PDB entry 8QQM | electron microscopy, 4.70 A resolution (low resolution: residue-level contacts below are approximate; hydrogen-bond / salt-bridge calls are withheld) | chains A and E of the 5 polymer chains in the assembly

Chain A:
Name: Acetylcholine receptor subunit alpha
From: Tetronarce californica
UniProtKB: P02710 (ACHA_TETCF); residues 1-437 here correspond to UniProt positions 25-461 (UniProt number = residue number + 24)
Sequence (437 residues; numbered 1 to 437; the number before each row is that of its first residue):
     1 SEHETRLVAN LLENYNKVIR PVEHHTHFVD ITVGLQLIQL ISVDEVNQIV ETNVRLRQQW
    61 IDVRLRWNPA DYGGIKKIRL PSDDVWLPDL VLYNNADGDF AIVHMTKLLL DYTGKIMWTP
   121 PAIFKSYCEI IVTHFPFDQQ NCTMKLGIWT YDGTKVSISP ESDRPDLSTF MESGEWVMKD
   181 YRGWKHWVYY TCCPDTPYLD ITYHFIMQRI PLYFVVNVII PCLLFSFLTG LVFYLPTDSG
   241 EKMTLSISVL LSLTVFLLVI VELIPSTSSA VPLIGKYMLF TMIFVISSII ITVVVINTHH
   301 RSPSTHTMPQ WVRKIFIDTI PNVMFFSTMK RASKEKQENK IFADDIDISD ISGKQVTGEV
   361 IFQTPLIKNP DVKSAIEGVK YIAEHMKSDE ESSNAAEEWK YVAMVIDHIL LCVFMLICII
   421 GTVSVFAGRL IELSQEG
Unresolved in the structure: 1-211, 332-369, 434-437
Swiss-Prot annotation at these positions:
  - glycosylation: Asn141 (N-linked (GlcNAc...) asparagine)

Chain E:
Name: Acetylcholine receptor subunit gamma
From: Tetronarce californica
UniProtKB: P02714 (ACHG_TETCF); residues 1-489 here correspond to UniProt positions 18-506 (UniProt number = residue number + 17)
Sequence (489 residues; each row starts with the number of its first residue):
     1 ENEEGRLIEK LLGDYDKRII PAKTLDHIID VTLKLTLTNL ISLNEKEEAL TTNVWIEIQW
    61 NDYRLSWNTS EYEGIDLVRI PSELLWLPDV VLENNVDGQF EVAYYANVLV YNDGSMYWLP
   121 PAIYRSTCPI AVTYFPFDWQ NCSLVFRSQT YNAHEVNLQL SAEEGEAVEW IHIDPEDFTE
   181 NGEWTIRHRP AKKNYNWQLT KDDTDFQEII FFLIIQRKPL FYIINIIAPC VLISSLVVLV
   241 YFLPAQAGGQ KCTLSISVLL AQTIFLFLIA QKVPETSLNV PLIGKYLIFV MFVSMLIVMN
   301 CVIVLNVSLR TPNTHSLSEK IKHLFLGFLP KYLGMQLEPS EETPEKPQPR RRSSFGIMIK
   361 AEEYILKKPR SELMFEEQKD RHGLKRVNKM TSDIDIGTTV DLYKDLANFA PEIKSCVEAC
   421 NFIAKSTKEQ NDSGSENENW VLIGKVIDKA CFWIALLLFS IGTLAIFLTG HFNQVPEFPF
   481 PGDPRKYVP
Unresolved in the structure: 1-219, 330-409, 473-489
Swiss-Prot annotation at these positions:
  - modified residue: Tyr364 (Phosphotyrosine)
  - glycosylation: Asn68 (N-linked (GlcNAc...) asparagine)

How chain A and chain E interact:
Residue-residue contacts (34; chain A residue first):
  Leu212(A) - Leu278(E)
  Tyr213(A) - Thr276(E)
  Tyr213(A) - Ser277(E)
  Val216(A) - Val280(E)
  Pro221(A) - Leu266(E)
  Phe225(A) - Thr263(E)
  Leu228(A) - Leu259(E)
  Tyr234(A) - Asn306(E)
  Leu235(A) - Val302(E)
  Pro236(A) - Asn306(E)
  Glu241(A) - Gln250(E)
  Glu241(A) - Thr253(E)
  Glu262(A) - Phe267(E)
  Lys330(A) - Asn313(E)
  Val372(A) - Ile413(E)
  Ile376(A) - Glu412(E)
  Ile376(A) - Ile413(E)
  Ile376(A) - Ser415(E)
  Ile376(A) - Cys416(E)
  Val379(A) - Cys416(E)
  Val379(A) - Ala419(E)
  Val379(A) - Cys420(E)
  Val379(A) - Ile423(E)
  Lys380(A) - Ser415(E)
  Lys380(A) - Ala419(E)
  Ile382(A) - Ile423(E)
  Ala383(A) - Ala419(E)
  Ala383(A) - Phe422(E)
  Ala383(A) - Ile423(E)
  Met386(A) - Phe422(E)
  Met386(A) - Ile423(E)
  Met386(A) - Ser426(E)
  Lys387(A) - Phe422(E)
  Glu390(A) - Glu429(E)
Also at the interface, not in a pair above, chain A (31 interface residues in all): Ile220, Ser239, Thr244, Leu245, Ser248, Thr328, Met329, Lys373, Ala375, Met404
Also at the interface, not in a pair above, chain E (32 interface residues in all): Cys252, Ile256, Asn279, Ile288, Leu305, Leu309, Arg310, Thr314, Thr427

In short:
The interface between chain A and chain E involves 31 residues on one side and 32 on the other.
Here chain A is Acetylcholine receptor subunit alpha and chain E is Acetylcholine receptor subunit gamma, both
from Tetronarce californica. Entry 8QQM (nicotinic acetylcholine receptor in intact synaptic membrane) was
determined by electron microscopy.
